4JCX - chains A and D of the 4 polymer chains in the assembly; structure by X-ray diffraction, 2.30 A resolution.

[Chain A]
Protein: Csp231I C protein
Source organism: Citrobacter sp. RFL231
Reference sequence: Q32WH4 (Q32WH4_9ENTR); numbering as in UniProt (aligned over 1-98)
Chain sequence (98 residues; each row starts with the number of its first residue):
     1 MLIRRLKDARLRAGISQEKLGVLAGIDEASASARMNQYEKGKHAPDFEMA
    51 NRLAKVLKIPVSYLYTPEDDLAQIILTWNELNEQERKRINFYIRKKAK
Unresolved in the structure: 95-98

[Chain D]
Molecule: 21-nt DNA strand
Sequence (21 nucleotides; each row starts with the number of its first residue):
     1 TTACTAAGTTTTCCTTAGTGT

[How chain A and chain D interact]
Contacting residue pairs (12; chain A residue first):
  Ala-29(A) / DT16(D)  base contact
  Ser-30(A) / DT15(D)  phosphate contact
  Ala-33(A) / DT16(D)  base contact
  Ala-33(A) / DA17(D)  base contact
  Arg-34(A) / DC14(D)  salt bridge to the phosphate
  Arg-34(A) / DT15(D)  salt bridge to the phosphate
  Gln-37(A) / DT15(D)  hydrogen bond to the base
  Tyr-38(A) / DC14(D)  hydrogen bond to the phosphate
  Lys-42(A) / DC13(D)  phosphate contact
  His-43(A) / DC13(D)  salt bridge to the phosphate
  His-43(A) / DC14(D)  hydrogen bond to the base
  Ala-44(A) / DC13(D)  hydrogen bond to the phosphate
Also at the interface, not in a pair above, chain A (10 interface residues in all): Ile-26

[Overview]
10 residues of chain A and 5 residues of chain D are in contact, with 4 hydrogen bonds and 3 salt bridges.
Polar contacts include Gln-37(A)/DT15(D), His-43(A)/DC14(D) and Tyr-38(A)/DC14(D).
Chain A is Csp231I C protein (Citrobacter sp. RFL231) and chain D is a 21-nt DNA strand; the structure,
Crystal structure of the Restriction-Modification Controller Protein C.Csp231I OL operator complex, was
determined by X-ray diffraction (same publication as 4JQD and 4JCY).
